Entry 8DAY (X-ray diffraction, 2.55 A resolution); this record covers chain A.

[Chain A]
Name: Dimethylallyltryptophan synthase 1
From: Fusarium fujikuroi
Notes: EC 2.5.1.-
UniProtKB: S0EH60 (DMAT1_GIBF5); residues 1-419 here = UniProt positions 1-419
Sequence (419 residues; row label = number of the first residue in the row):
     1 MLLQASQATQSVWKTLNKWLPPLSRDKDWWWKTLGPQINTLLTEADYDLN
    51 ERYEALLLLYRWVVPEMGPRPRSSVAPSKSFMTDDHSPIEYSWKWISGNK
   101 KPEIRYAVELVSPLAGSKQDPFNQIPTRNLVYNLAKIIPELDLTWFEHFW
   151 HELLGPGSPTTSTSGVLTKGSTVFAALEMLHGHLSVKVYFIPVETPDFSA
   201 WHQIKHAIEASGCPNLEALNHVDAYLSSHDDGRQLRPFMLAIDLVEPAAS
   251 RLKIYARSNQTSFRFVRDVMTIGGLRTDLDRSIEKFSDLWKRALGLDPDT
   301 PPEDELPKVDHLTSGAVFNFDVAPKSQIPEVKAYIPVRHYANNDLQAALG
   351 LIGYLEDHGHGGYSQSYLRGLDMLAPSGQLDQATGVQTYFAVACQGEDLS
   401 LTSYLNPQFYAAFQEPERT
Not modelled in the structure: 1-9, 160-166, 415-419
Small-molecule neighbours:
  - dimethylallyl S-thiolodiphosphate (DST): Glu90, Lys94, Arg105, Ala107, Phe174, Glu178, Lys187, Tyr189, Arg251, Lys253, Tyr255, Lys332, Tyr334, Tyr404
  - tyrosine (TYR): Phe81, Met82, Thr83, Glu90, Phe238, Met239, Tyr255, Arg257, Thr313, Tyr334, Arg338, Tyr389, Tyr404
Swiss-Prot annotation at these positions:
  - binding site (L-tryptophan): Phe81, Met82, Glu90, Arg257, Tyr389
  - binding site (L-tyrosine): Phe81, Arg257, Tyr389
  - binding site ((2E)-geranyl diphosphate): Arg105, Lys187, Tyr189, Arg251, Lys253, Tyr255, Lys332, Tyr334, Tyr404
  - binding site (dimethylallyl diphosphate): Arg105, Lys187, Tyr189, Arg251, Lys253, Tyr255, Lys332, Tyr334
  - mutagenesis: Glu90 (E90A: Impairs catalytic activity when both GPP and DMAPP donors and L-Tyr and L-Trp acceptors are used), Arg257 (R257L: Reduces the catalytic activity when DMAPP and L-Trp are used as donor and acceptor, respectively; and almost abolishes the activity when GPP is used as a donor or L-Tyr as an acceptor), Tyr389 (Y389A: Reduces the catalytic activity when DMAPP and L-Trp are used as donor and acceptor, respectively; and almost abolishes the activity when GPP is used as a donor or L-Tyr as an acceptor)

[Overview]
Ligands of chain A: tyrosine and dimethylallyl S-thiolodiphosphate. Curated annotation (UniProt) lists 5
L-tryptophan-binding residues, 3 L-tyrosine-binding residues, 9 (2E)-geranyl diphosphate-binding residues and
8 dimethylallyl diphosphate-binding residues.
Chain A is Dimethylallyltryptophan synthase 1 (Fusarium fujikuroi); the structure, Crystal Structure of DMATS1
prenyltransferase in complex with L-Tyr and DMSPP, was determined by X-ray diffraction together with 8DAZ,
8DB0 and 8DB1 from the same study.
